2WSJ - chains A and B; structure by X-ray diffraction, 2.24 A resolution.

# Chain A (and B)
Protein: P-coumaric acid decarboxylase
Organism: Lactobacillus plantarum
Notes: EC 4.1.1.-; chain B of this document is another copy of the same molecule, construct and numbering; everything in this record applies to it too
UniProt: Q88RY7 (Q88RY7_LACPL); numbering as in UniProt (aligned over 1-178)
Amino-acid sequence (178 residues; each row starts with the number of its first residue):
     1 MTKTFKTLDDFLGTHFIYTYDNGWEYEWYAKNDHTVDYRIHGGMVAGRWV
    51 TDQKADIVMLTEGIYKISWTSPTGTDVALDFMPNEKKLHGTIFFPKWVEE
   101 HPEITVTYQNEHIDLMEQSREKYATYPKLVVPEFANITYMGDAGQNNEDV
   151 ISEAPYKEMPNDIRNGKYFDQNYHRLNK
Not modelled in the structure: 1, 177-178
Construct notes: engineered mutation S71 (Glu in Q88RY7)
Ion coordination: barium ion: D21, E103, V106

# Interface between chain A and chain B
Pairs across the interface (54; chain A residue first):
  D56(A) - P132(B)
  V58(A) - H89(B)
  V58(A) - F134(B)  hydrophobic
  M59(A) - F134(B)
  L60(A) - D80(B)
  L60(A) - M82(B)
  L60(A) - H89(B)
  T61(A) - I64(B)
  T61(A) - E85(B)  hydrogen bond
  I64(A) - T61(B)
  K66(A) - A78(B)  hydrogen bond (side chain-backbone)
  K66(A) - D80(B)  salt bridge
  K66(A) - H89(B)  hydrogen bond
  K66(A) - G90(B)
  K66(A) - T91(B)
  S68(A) - T91(B)  hydrogen bond
  W69(A) - F93(B)
  T70(A) - V130(B)
  T73(A) - Y126(B)
  G74(A) - Y126(B)
  G74(A) - K128(B)  hydrogen bond (backbone-side chain)
  D76(A) - D76(B)
  D76(A) - F93(B)
  D76(A) - K128(B)  salt bridge
  V77(A) - F93(B)
  A78(A) - K66(B)  hydrogen bond (backbone-side chain)
  A78(A) - A78(B)  hydrophobic
  D80(A) - L60(B)
  D80(A) - K66(B)  salt bridge
  D80(A) - D80(B)
  E85(A) - T61(B)  hydrogen bond
  H89(A) - V58(B)
  H89(A) - L60(B)
  H89(A) - K66(B)  hydrogen bond
  G90(A) - K66(B)
  T91(A) - K66(B)  hydrogen bond
  T91(A) - S68(B)  hydrogen bond
  F93(A) - W69(B)
  F93(A) - D76(B)
  F93(A) - V77(B)
  P95(A) - Y126(B)
  R120(A) - Y126(B)
  E121(A) - Y126(B)
  Y126(A) - G74(B)
  Y126(A) - R120(B)
  Y126(A) - E121(B)
  Y126(A) - T125(B)
  K128(A) - G74(B)
  K128(A) - D76(B)  salt bridge
  K128(A) - K128(B)
  V130(A) - T70(B)
  P132(A) - D56(B)
  F134(A) - V58(B)  hydrophobic
  F134(A) - M59(B)
Other interface residues (no listed pair), chain A (31 interface residues in all): M82, T125
Other interface residues (no listed pair), chain B (31 interface residues in all): T73, P95

# Overview
The chain A/chain B interface involves 31 residues from each chain; the contacts include 10 hydrogen bonds and
4 salt bridges. Among the polar pairs are K66(A)-D80(B), D76(A)-K128(B) and T61(A)-E85(B). The barium ion site
is built by D21(A), E103(A) and V106(A).
Chain A and chain B are both P-coumaric acid decarboxylase (Lactobacillus plantarum); the structure, Crystal
Structure of single point mutant Glu71Ser p-coumaric Acid Decarboxylase, was determined by X-ray diffraction,
deposited together with 2W2F and 2W2B.
